Entry 7CCQ (electron microscopy, 3.80 A resolution); this record covers chains B and J of the 11 polymer chains in the assembly.

# Chain B
Protein: Histone H4
Source organism: Homo sapiens
Amino-acid sequence (80 residues; each row starts with the number of its first residue):
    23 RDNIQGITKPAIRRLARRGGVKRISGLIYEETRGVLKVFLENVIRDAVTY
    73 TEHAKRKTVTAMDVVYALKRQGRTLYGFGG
Disordered / not traced: 23

# Chain J
Molecule: 147-nt DNA strand
Source organism: Homo sapiens
Sequence (147 nucleotides; numbered -73 to 73; the number before each row is that of its first residue; numbers below 1 keep their minus sign (DC-73 is residue -73)):
   -73 CTGGAGAATCCCGGTGCCGAGGCCGCTCAATTGGTCGTAGACAGCTCTAG
   -23 CACCGCTTAAACGCACGTACGCGCTGTCCCCCGCGTTTTAACCGCCAAGG
    27 GGATTACTCCCTAGTCTCCAGGCACGTGTCAGATATATACATCCTGT

# Chain B / chain J interface
Residue-residue contacts (11; chain B residue first):
  Arg45(B) - DC7(J)  hydrogen bond to the sugar
  Arg45(B) - DC8(J)  phosphate contact
  Ile46(B) - DC7(J)  sugar contact
  Ile46(B) - DC8(J)  hydrogen bond to the phosphate
  Ser47(B) - DC7(J)  hydrogen bond to the phosphate
  Gly48(B) - DC7(J)  hydrogen bond to the phosphate
  Arg78(B) - DG28(J)  phosphate contact
  Lys79(B) - DG27(J)  salt bridge to the phosphate
  Lys79(B) - DG28(J)  hydrogen bond to the phosphate
  Thr80(B) - DG27(J)  phosphate contact
  Thr80(B) - DG28(J)  hydrogen bond to the phosphate
Other interface residues (no listed pair), chain B (9 interface residues in all): Arg39, Tyr51
Other interface residues (no listed pair), chain J (5 interface residues in all): DG9

# Summary
9 residues of chain B and 5 residues of chain J are in contact, with 6 hydrogen bonds and 1 salt bridge. Among
the polar pairs are Arg45(B)-DC7(J), Ile46(B)-DC8(J) and Ser47(B)-DC7(J).
Chain B is Histone H4 and chain J is a 147-nt DNA strand, both from Homo sapiens; the structure, Structure of
the 1:1 cGAS-nucleosome complex, was determined by electron microscopy (same publication as 7CCR).
